PDB entry 3FI3 | X-ray diffraction, 2.20 A resolution | chain A

[Chain A]
Name: Mitogen-activated protein kinase 10
Organism: Homo sapiens
Notes: EC 2.7.11.24
UniProtKB: P53779 (MK10_HUMAN); numbering as in UniProt (aligned over 39-402)
Amino-acid sequence (364 residues; row label = number of the first residue in the row):
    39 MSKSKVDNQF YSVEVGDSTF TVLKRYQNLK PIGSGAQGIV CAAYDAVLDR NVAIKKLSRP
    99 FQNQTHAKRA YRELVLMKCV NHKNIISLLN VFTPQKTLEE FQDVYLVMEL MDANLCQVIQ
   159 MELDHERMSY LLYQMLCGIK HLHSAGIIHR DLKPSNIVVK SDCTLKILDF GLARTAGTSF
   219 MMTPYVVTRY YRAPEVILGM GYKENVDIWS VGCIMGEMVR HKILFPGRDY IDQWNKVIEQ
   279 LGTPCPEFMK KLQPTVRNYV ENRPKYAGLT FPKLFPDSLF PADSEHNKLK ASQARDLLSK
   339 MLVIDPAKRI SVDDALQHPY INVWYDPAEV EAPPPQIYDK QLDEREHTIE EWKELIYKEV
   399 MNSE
Unresolved in the structure: 39-44, 71-75, 213-224, 364-371, 402
Modified positions: Cys117, Cys154, Cys175, Cys201 (hydroxyethylcysteine; OCY)
UniProt features mapped onto this chain:
  - motif: Thr221 to Tyr223 (TXY)
  - active site: Asp189 (Proton acceptor)
  - binding site (ATP): Ile70 to Val78, Lys93
  - modified residue: Thr221 (Phosphothreonine), Tyr223 (Phosphotyrosine)
Small-molecule neighbours: JK2 (3-{5-[(2-fluorophenyl)amino]-1H-indazol-1-yl}-N-(3,4,5-trimethoxyphenyl)benzamide): Lys68, Ile70, Val78, Ala80, Asn89, Ala91, Lys93, Met115, Ile124, Leu126, Leu144, Met146, Glu147, Leu148, Met149, Asp150, Ala151, Asn152, Gln155, Val196, Leu206
What the authors report for this chain:
  - binding site for JK2: Ile70, Met146, Met149, Asn152, Val196
  - conformationally variable residues (order/disorder transition, side-chain flip): Gly71 to Gln75, Met146
  - specificity-determining residues: Val196 (proposed by the authors, not directly observed)

[Summary]
Ligands of chain A: compound JK2. Curated annotation (UniProt) lists active-site residue Asp189 and 10
ATP-binding residues. From the paper: a binding site for JK2 at Ile70, Met146 and Met149 among others; the
specificity determinant Val196.
Chain A is Mitogen-activated protein kinase 10 (Homo sapiens); the structure, Crystal structure of JNK3 with
indazole inhibitor, SR-3737, was determined by X-ray diffraction, deposited together with 3FI2.
